6UPZ - chains R and B of the 13 polymer chains in the assembly; structure by X-ray diffraction, 3.10 A resolution.

[Chain R]
Molecule: 10-nt RNA strand
Sequence (10 nucleotides; each row starts with the number of its first residue):
     1 AUCGAGAGGA
Bound ions: Mg2+: A10 (shared with 2 residues of chain A)

[Chain B]
Molecule: DNA-directed RNA polymerase II subunit RPB2
From: Saccharomyces cerevisiae (strain ATCC 204508 / S288c)
Notes: EC 2.7.7.6
UniProtKB: P08518 (RPB2_YEAST); residue numbers follow UniProt; this construct covers 1-1224
Sequence (1224 residues; each row starts with the number of its first residue):
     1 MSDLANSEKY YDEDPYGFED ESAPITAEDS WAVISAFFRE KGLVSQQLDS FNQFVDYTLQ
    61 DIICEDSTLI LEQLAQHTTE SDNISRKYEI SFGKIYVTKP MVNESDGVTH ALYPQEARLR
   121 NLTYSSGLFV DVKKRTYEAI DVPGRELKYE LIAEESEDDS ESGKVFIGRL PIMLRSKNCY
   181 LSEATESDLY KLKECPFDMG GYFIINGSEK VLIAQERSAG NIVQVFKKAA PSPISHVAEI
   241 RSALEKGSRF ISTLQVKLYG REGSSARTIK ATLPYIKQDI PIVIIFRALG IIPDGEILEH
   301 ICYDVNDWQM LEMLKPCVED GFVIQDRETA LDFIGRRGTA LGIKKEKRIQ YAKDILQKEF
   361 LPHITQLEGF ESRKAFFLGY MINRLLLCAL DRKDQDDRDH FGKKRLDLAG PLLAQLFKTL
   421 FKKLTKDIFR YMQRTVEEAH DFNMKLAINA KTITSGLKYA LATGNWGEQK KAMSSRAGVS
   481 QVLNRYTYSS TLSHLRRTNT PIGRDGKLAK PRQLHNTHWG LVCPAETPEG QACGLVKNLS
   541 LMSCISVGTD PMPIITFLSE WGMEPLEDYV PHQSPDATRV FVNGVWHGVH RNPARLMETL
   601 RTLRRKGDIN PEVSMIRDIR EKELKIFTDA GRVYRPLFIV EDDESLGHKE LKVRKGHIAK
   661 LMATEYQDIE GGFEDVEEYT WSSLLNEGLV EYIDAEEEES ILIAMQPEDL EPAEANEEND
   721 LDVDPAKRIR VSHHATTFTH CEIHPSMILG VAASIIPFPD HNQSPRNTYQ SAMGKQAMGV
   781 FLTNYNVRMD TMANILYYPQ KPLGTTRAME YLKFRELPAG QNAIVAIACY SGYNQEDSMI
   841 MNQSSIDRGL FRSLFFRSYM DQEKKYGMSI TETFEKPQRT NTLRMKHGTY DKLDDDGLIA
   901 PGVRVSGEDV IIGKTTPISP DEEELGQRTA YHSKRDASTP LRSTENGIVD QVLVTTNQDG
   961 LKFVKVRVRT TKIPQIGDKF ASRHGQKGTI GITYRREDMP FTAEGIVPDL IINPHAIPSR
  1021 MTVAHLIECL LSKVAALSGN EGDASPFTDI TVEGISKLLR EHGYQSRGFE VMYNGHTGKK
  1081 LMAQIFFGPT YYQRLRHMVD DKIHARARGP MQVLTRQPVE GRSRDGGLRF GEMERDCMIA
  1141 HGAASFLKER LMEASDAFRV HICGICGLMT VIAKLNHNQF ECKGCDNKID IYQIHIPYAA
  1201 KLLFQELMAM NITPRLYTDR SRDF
Disordered / not traced: 1-19, 76-85, 139-161, 338-344, 439-445, 503-508, 644-646, 669-675, 715-720, 920-929, 1222-1224
Bound ions: Zn2+: Cys-1163, Cys-1166, Cys-1182, Cys-1185
Residues lining bound ligands: pyrophosphate (PPV): Glu-836, Ser-1019, Arg-1020

[Interface between chain R and chain B]
Pairs across the interface (13):
  G4(R) / Ala-477(B)  phosphate contact
  G4(R) / Gly-478(B)  sugar contact
  A5(R) / Gly-478(B)  sugar contact
  A5(R) / Gln-481(B)  sugar contact
  A7(R) / Gln-776(B)  hydrogen bond to the phosphate
  A7(R) / His-1097(B)  sugar contact
  G8(R) / Gln-776(B)  sugar contact
  G8(R) / Lys-979(B)  hydrogen bond to the phosphate
  G8(R) / His-1097(B)  sugar contact
  G9(R) / Gln-531(B)  hydrogen bond to the base
  G9(R) / Lys-979(B)  salt bridge to the phosphate
  G9(R) / Lys-987(B)  phosphate contact
  A10(R) / Lys-987(B)  phosphate contact
Other interface residues (no listed pair), chain R (7 interface residues in all): G6
Other interface residues (no listed pair), chain B (13 interface residues in all): Thr-463, Asn-465, Asn-484, Pro-528, Ala-772

[Overview]
7 residues of chain R face 13 of chain B across their interface; the contacts include 3 hydrogen bonds and 1
salt bridge. Polar contacts include G9(R)/Gln-531(B), A7(R)/Gln-776(B) and G8(R)/Lys-979(B). Ligands of chain
B: pyrophosphate. Cys-1163(B), Cys-1166(B), Cys-1182(B) and Cys-1185(B) form the Zn2+ site.
Here chain R is a 10-nt RNA strand and chain B is DNA-directed RNA polymerase II subunit RPB2 (Saccharomyces
cerevisiae (strain ATCC 204508 / S288c)). Entry 6UPZ (RNA polymerase II elongation complex with
5-guanidinohydantoin lesion in state 3) was determined by X-ray diffraction together with 6UPX, 6UPY, 6UQ0,
6UQ1, 6UQ2 and 6UQ3 from the same study.
